4RPZ - chains A and T of the 4 polymer chains in the assembly; structure by X-ray diffraction, 2.19 A resolution.

== Chain A ==
Name: DNA polymerase beta
From: Homo sapiens
Notes: EC 2.7.7.7, 4.2.99.-
UniProt: P06746 (DPOLB_HUMAN); residues 1-335 here = UniProt positions 1-335
Amino-acid sequence (343 residues; each row starts with the number of its first residue; numbers below 1 keep their minus sign (Met-1 is residue -1)):
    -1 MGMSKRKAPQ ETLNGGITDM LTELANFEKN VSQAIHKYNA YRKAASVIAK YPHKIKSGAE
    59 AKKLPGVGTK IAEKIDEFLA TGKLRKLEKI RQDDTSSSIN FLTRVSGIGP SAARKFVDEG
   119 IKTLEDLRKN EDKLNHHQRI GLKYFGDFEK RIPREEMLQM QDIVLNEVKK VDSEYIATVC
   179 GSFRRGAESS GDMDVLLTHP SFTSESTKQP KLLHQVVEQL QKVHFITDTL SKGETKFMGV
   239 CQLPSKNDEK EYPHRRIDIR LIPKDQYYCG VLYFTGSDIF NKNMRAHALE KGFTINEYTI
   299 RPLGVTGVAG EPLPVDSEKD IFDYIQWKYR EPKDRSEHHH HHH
Not modelled in the structure: -1 to 9, 336-341
Differences from the reference sequence: expression tag (-1 to 0, 336-341)
Metal / ion sites: Na+ site 1: Lys60, Leu62, Val65 (shared with 1 residue of chain D); Na+ site 2: Thr101, Val103, Ile106 (shared with 1 residue of chain P); Mg2+ site 1: Asp190, Asp192, Asp256 (together with 2'-deoxycytidine-5'-triphosphate) (shared with 2 residues of chain P); Mg2+ site 2: Asp190, Asp192 (together with 2'-deoxycytidine-5'-triphosphate, pyrophosphate) (shared with 1 residue of chain P); Na+ site 3: Asp318, Asp321
Small-molecule neighbours: 2'-deoxycytidine-5'-triphosphate / pyrophosphate: Arg149, Gly179, Ser180, Arg183, Ser188, Gly189, Asp190, Asp192, Asp256, Tyr271, Phe272, Thr273, Gly274, Ser275, Asp276, Asn279
Swiss-Prot annotation at these positions:
  - region: Arg183 to Asp192 (DNA-binding)
  - active site: Lys72 (Nucleophile)
  - binding site (K(+)): Lys60, Leu62, Val65, Thr101, Val103, Ile106
  - binding site (Na(+)): Lys60, Leu62, Val65, Thr101, Val103, Ile106
  - binding site (dATP): Arg149, Ser180, Arg183, Gly189, Asp190
  - binding site (dCTP): Arg149, Ser180, Arg183, Gly189, Asp190
  - binding site (dGTP): Arg149, Ser180, Arg183, Gly189, Asp190, Asp192
  - binding site (dTTP): Arg149, Ser180, Arg183, Gly189, Asp190
  - binding site (Mg(2+)): Asp190, Asp192, Asp256
  - modified residue: Lys72 (N6-acetyllysine), Arg83 (Omega-N-methylarginine), Arg152 (Omega-N-methylarginine)
  - cross-link (Glycyl lysine isopeptide (Lys-Gly)): Lys41 (interchain with G-Cter in ubiquitin), Lys61 (interchain with G-Cter in ubiquitin), Lys81 (interchain with G-Cter in ubiquitin)
  - natural variant: Leu22 (L22P: Found in a gastric cancer sample; uncertain significance), Tyr39 (Y39C: Found in a gastric cancer sample; uncertain significance), Gly118 (G118V: Decreased DNA-directed DNA polymerase activity), Arg137 (R137Q: Decreased function in base-excision repair), Arg149 (R149I: Decreased DNA-directed DNA polymerase activity), Asp160 (D160N: Found in a gastric cancer sample; uncertain significance), Cys239 (C239R: Found in a gastric cancer sample; uncertain significance), Lys289 (K289M: Found in a colon cancer sample; uncertain significance), Asn294 (N294D: Found in a gastric cancer sample; uncertain significance), Glu295 (E295K: Found in a gastric cancer sample; uncertain significance)
  - mutagenesis: Phe25 (F25W: No effect on 5'-dRP lyase activity. Decreased ssDNA binding), His34 (H34G: Decreased 5'-dRP lyase activity. Decreased ssDNA binding), Lys35 (K35A: Decreased 5'-dRP lyase activity. Decreased ssDNA binding. Loss of 5'-dRP lyase activity; when associated with A-68 and A-72. Decreased ssDNA binding; when associated with A-68 and A-72 ...), Tyr39 (Y39F: No effect on 5'-dRP lyase activity; Y39Q: Abolishes DNA polymerase and 5'-dRP lyase activity), Lys41 (K41R: Abolishes ubiquitination; when associated with R-61 and R-81), Lys60 (K60A: Decreased 5'-dRP lyase activity. Decreased ssDNA binding), Lys61 (K61R: Abolishes ubiquitination; when associated with R-41 and R-81), Lys68 (K68A: No effect on 5'-dRP lyase activity. Decreased ssDNA binding. Loss of 5'-dRP lyase activity; when associated with A-35 and A-72. Decreased ssDNA binding; when associated with A-35 and A-72 ...), Glu71 (E71Q: No effect on 5'-dRP lyase activity. No effect on structure shown by circular dichroism. No effect on ssDNA binding), Lys72 (K72A: Severely reduced 5'-dRP lyase activity. Does not affect ssDNA binding. Loss of 5'-dRP lyase activity; when associated with A-35 and A-68. Decreased ssDNA binding ...), Glu75 (E75A: Slightly decreased 5'-dRP lyase activity. Decreased ssDNA binding. No effect on structure shown by circular dichroism), Lys81 (K81R: Abolishes ubiquitination; when associated with R-41 and R-61), 5 further mutagenesis entries in UniProt

== Chain T ==
Molecule: 16-nt DNA strand
Sequence (16 nucleotides; row label = number of the first residue in the row):
     1 CCGACGGCGC ATCAGC
Modified positions: 8OG (8-oxo-2'-deoxy-guanosine-5'-monophosphate) at position 6

== Interface between chain A and chain T ==
Pairs across the interface (28; chain A residue first):
  His34(A) with DC5(T), stacking on the base
  Ser229(A) with DC10(T), phosphate contact; DA11(T), phosphate contact
  Lys230(A) with DC10(T), phosphate contact; DA11(T), hydrogen bond to the phosphate
  Gly231(A) with DC10(T), phosphate contact
  Glu232(A) with DC10(T), hydrogen bond to the phosphate
  Thr233(A) with DG9(T), hydrogen bond to the phosphate; DC10(T), hydrogen bond to the phosphate
  Lys234(A) with DG9(T), phosphate contact; DC10(T), hydrogen bond to the phosphate
  Arg258(A) with DG9(T), sugar contact
  Tyr271(A) with DG7(T), base contact
  Asn279(A) with 8OG_6(T), base contact
  Lys280(A) with DC5(T), phosphate contact; 8OG_6(T), salt bridge to the phosphate
  Arg283(A) with 8OG_6(T), sugar contact; DG7(T), hydrogen bond to the sugar
  Ala284(A) with 8OG_6(T), phosphate contact
  Leu287(A) with DC5(T), phosphate contact; 8OG_6(T), phosphate contact; DG7(T), phosphate contact
  Thr292(A) with DG7(T), hydrogen bond to the phosphate
  Ile293(A) with DG7(T), sugar contact
  Asn294(A) with DG7(T), phosphate contact; DC8(T), hydrogen bond to the phosphate
  Glu295(A) with DC8(T), sugar contact
  Tyr296(A) with DG9(T), hydrogen bond to the phosphate
Also at the interface, not in a pair above, chain A (20 interface residues in all): Asp276

== Summary ==
Chain A and chain T form an interface of 20 and 7 residues respectively, with 9 hydrogen bonds, 1 salt bridge
and 1 aromatic stacking contact. Among the polar pairs are Arg283(A)-DG7(T), Lys230(A)-DA11(T) and
Glu232(A)-DC10(T). Bound to chain A: 2'-deoxycytidine-5'-triphosphate / pyrophosphate.
Chain A is DNA polymerase beta (Homo sapiens) and chain T is a 16-nt DNA strand; the structure, Human DNA
Polymerase Beta With Gapped DNA Containing an 8-oxo-7,8-dihydro-Guanine (8-oxoG)and dCTP soaked with MgCl2 for
..., was determined by X-ray diffraction (same publication as 4RPX, 4RPY, 4RQ0, 4RQ1, 4RQ2, 4RQ3 and 5 further
entries).
